5MWN - chains B and N of the 7 polymer chains in the assembly; structure by X-ray diffraction, 2.20 A resolution.

# Chain B
Name: Type VI secretion protein
From: Escherichia coli
UniProt: A0A0P7QEP7 (A0A0P7QEP7_ECOLX); residue numbers follow UniProt; this construct covers 1-315
Amino-acid sequence (315 residues; row label = number of the first residue in the row):
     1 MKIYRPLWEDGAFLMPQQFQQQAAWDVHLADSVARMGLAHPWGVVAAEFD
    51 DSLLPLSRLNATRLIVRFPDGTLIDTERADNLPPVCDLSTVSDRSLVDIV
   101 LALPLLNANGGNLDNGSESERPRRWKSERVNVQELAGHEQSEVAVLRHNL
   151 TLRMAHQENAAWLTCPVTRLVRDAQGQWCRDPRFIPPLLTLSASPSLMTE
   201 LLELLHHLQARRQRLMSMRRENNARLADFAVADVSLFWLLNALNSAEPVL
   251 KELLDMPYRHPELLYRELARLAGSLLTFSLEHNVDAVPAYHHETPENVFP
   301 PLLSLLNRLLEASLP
Construct notes: conflict L202 (Ala in A0A0P7QEP7)
From the paper describing this entry:
  - conformationally variable residues (order/disorder transition): M1 to F19, V130 to A144
  - self-association interface (contacts with another copy of this molecule): M1 to F19, V130 to A144

# Chain N
Name: llama nanobody raised against TssK, nbK27
From: Lama glama
Notes: antibody fragment or engineered binder
Amino-acid sequence (125 residues; row label = number of the first residue in the row):
     1 QVQLVESGGGLVQPGGSLRLSCAASGIMLGYFTMAWYRQAPGKQRELVAT
    51 EISGGSANYADAVKGRFTISRDNARSTVYLQMNSLKPEDTAVYYCDARIW
   101 RGTVYDNISGPGTQVTVSSHHHHHH
Not modelled in the structure: 118-125
Disulfide bonds: C22-C95

# How chain B and chain N interact
Pairs across the interface - 20 pairs, chain B then chain N:
  W8(B) with M28(N), hydrophobic
  E9(B) with M28(N)
  D10(B) with S25(N); G26(N), hydrogen bond (side chain-backbone); I27(N)
  G11(B) with A24(N); S76(N)
  A12(B) with M28(N); L29(N), hydrogen bond (backbone-backbone); S76(N)
  F13(B) with L29(N), hydrophobic; F32(N), hydrophobic; R71(N); D72(N); N73(N); S76(N), hydrogen bond (backbone-side chain); T77(N)
  L14(B) with M28(N), hydrophobic; L29(N), hydrogen bond (backbone-backbone)
  M15(B) with N73(N)
Other interface residues (no listed pair), chain B (10 interface residues in all): Q18, S141
Other interface residues (no listed pair), chain N (15 interface residues in all): G30, V78, T103

# Summary
10 residues of chain B face 15 of chain N across their interface, with 4 hydrogen bonds. Polar pairs include
D10(B)-G26(N), F13(B)-S76(N) and A12(B)-L29(N). From the paper: conformational variability at M1(B) and
V130(B); a self-association interface involving M1(B) and V130(B).
Here chain B is Type VI secretion protein (Escherichia coli) and chain N is llama nanobody raised against
TssK, nbK27 (Lama glama). Entry 5MWN (Structure of the EAEC T6SS component TssK N-terminal domain in complex
with llama nanobodies nbK18 and ...) was determined by X-ray diffraction together with 5M2W, 5M2Y and 5M30
from the same study.
